6X2P - chains A and C of the 4 polymer chains in the assembly; structure by X-ray diffraction, 2.40 A resolution.

Chain A:
Name: GTP-binding nuclear protein Ran
Organism: Homo sapiens
UniProt: P62826 (RAN_HUMAN); residues 1-216 here = UniProt positions 1-216
Chain sequence (216 residues; each row starts with the number of its first residue):
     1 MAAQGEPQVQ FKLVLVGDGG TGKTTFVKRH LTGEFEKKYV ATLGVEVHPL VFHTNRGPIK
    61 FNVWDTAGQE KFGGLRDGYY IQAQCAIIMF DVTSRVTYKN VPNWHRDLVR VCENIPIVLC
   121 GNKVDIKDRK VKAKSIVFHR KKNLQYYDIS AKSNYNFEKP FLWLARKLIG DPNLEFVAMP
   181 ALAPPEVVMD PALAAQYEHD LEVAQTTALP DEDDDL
Not modelled in the structure: 1-8, 187-189
Ion coordination: Mg2+: Thr24, Thr42 (together with GMP-PNP)
Residues lining bound ligands: GMP-PNP (GNP; phosphoaminophosphonic acid-guanylate ester): Gly17, Asp18, Gly19, Gly20, Thr21, Gly22, Lys23, Thr24, Thr25, Phe35, Glu36, Lys37, Lys38, Tyr39, Val40, Ala41, Thr42, Thr66, Ala67, Gly68, Gln69, Asn122, Lys123, Asp125, Ile126, Ser150, Ala151, Lys152

Chain C:
Name: Exportin-1
Organism: Saccharomyces cerevisiae
UniProt: P30822 (XPO1_YEAST); residue numbers follow UniProt; this construct covers 1-376, 414-1058
Chain sequence (1024 residues; numbered -2 to 1058; 37 numbers in that range are skipped by the numbering (no residue carries them; nothing is unmodelled there); the number before each row is that of its first residue; numbers below 1 keep their minus sign (Gly-2 is residue -2)):
    -2 GGSMEGILDF SNDLDIALLD QVVSTFYQGS GVQQKQAQEI LTKFQDNPDA WQKADQILQF
    58 STNPQSKFIA LSILDKLITR KWKLLPNDHR IGIRNFVVGM IISMCQDDEV FKTQKNLINK
   118 SDLTLVQILK QEWPQNWPEF IPELIGSSSS SVNVCENNMI VLKLLSEEVF DFSAEQMTQA
   178 KALHLKNSMS KEFEQIFKLC FQVLEQGSSS SLIVATLESL LRYLHWIPYR YIYETNILEL
   238 LSTKFMTSPD TRAITLKCLT EVSNLKIPQD NDLIKRQTVL FFQNTLQQIA TSVMPVTADL
   298 KATYANANGN DQSFLQDLAM FLTTYLARNR ALLESDESLR ELLLNAHQYL IQLSKIEERE
   358 LFKTTLDYWH NLVADLFYE
   414 PLKKHIYEEI CSQLRLVIIE NMVRPEEVLV VENDEGEIVR EFVKESDTIQ LYKSEREVLV
   474 YLTHLNVIDT EEIMISKLAR QIDGSEWSWH NINTLSWAIG SISGTMSEDT EKRFVVTVIK
   534 DLLGLCEQKR GKDNKAVVAS DIMYVVGQYP RFLKAHWNFL RTVILKLFEF MHETHEGVQD
   594 MACDTFIKIV QKCKYHFVIQ QPRESEPFIQ TIIRDIQKTT ADLQPQQVHT FYKACGIIIS
   654 EERSVAERNR LLSDLMQLPN MAWDTIVEQS TANPTLLLDS ETVKIIANII KTNVAVCTSM
   714 GADFYPQLGH IYYNMLQLYR AVSSMISAQV AAEGLIATKT PKVRGLRTIK KEILKLVETY
   774 ISKARNLDDV VKVLVEPLLN AVLEDYMNNV PDARDAEVLN CMTTVVEKVG HMIPQGVILI
   834 LQSVFECTLD MINKDFTEYP EHRVEFYKLL KVINEKSFAA FLELPPAAFK LFVDAICWAF
   894 KHNNRDVEVN GLQIALDLVK NIERMGNVPF ANEFHKNYFF IFVSETFFVL TDSDHKSGFS
   954 KQALLLMKLI SLVYDNKISV PLYQEAEVPQ GTSNQVYLSQ YLANMLSNAF PHLTSEQIAS
  1014 FLSALTKQCK DLVVFKGTLR DFLVQIKEVG GDPTDYLFAE DKENA
Not modelled in the structure: -2 to -1, 439-460, 1053-1058
Sequence notes: expression tag (-2 to 0); conflict Gly537 (Asp in P30822), Cys539 (Thr in P30822), Glu540 (Val in P30822), Gln541 (Lys in P30822), Cys1022 (Tyr in P30822)

Chain A / chain C interface:
Contacting residue pairs (53):
  Val45(A) with Gln35(C)
  Val47(A) with Gln31(C)
  Trp64(A) with Phe23(C), hydrophobic; Tyr24(C), hydrophobic; Gln31(C)
  Lys71(A) with Asp947(C), salt bridge
  Gly74(A) with Gln42(C), hydrogen bond (backbone-side chain)
  Leu75(A) with Phe23(C), hydrophobic; Leu38(C); Gln42(C)
  Asp77(A) with Phe65(C); Lys117(C), salt bridge
  Gly78(A) with Tyr24(C), hydrogen bond (backbone-side chain); Phe65(C)
  Tyr79(A) with Phe23(C), hydrophobic; Gln35(C), hydrogen bond; Thr39(C)
  Ile81(A) with Tyr24(C); Gln62(C); Phe65(C), hydrophobic; Asn113(C)
  Gln82(A) with Gln25(C), hydrogen bond
  Lys99(A) with Glu172(C), salt bridge; Arg1033(C)
  Asn103(A) with Phe169(C)
  Arg106(A) with Phe169(C); Gln173(C)
  Arg110(A) with Leu120(C); Leu161(C); Glu164(C), salt bridge; Glu165(C), salt bridge
  Val111(A) with Asn113(C)
  Glu113(A) with Asn116(C), hydrogen bond
  Lys134(A) with Asp364(C), salt bridge; Gln463(C); Ser467(C), hydrogen bond
  His139(A) with Glu357(C), salt bridge
  Arg140(A) with Met317(C); Thr361(C), hydrogen bond; Asp364(C), salt bridge
  Lys141(A) with Lys254(C), hydrogen bond (backbone-side chain); Glu258(C), salt bridge
  Asn143(A) with Lys254(C), hydrogen bond; Ser310(C); Gln313(C), hydrogen bond; Asp314(C), hydrogen bond
  Gln145(A) with Glu355(C), hydrogen bond
  Lys167(A) with Gln309(C)
  Pro172(A) with Ala302(C); Asn303(C)
  Thr206(A) with Ile749(C)
  Ala208(A) with Lys752(C)
  Glu212(A) with Arg757(C)
Other interface residues (no listed pair), chain A (37 interface residues in all): Lys12, Leu43, Gly44, Gln69, Val96, Pro102, Asp128, Lys130, Tyr146
Other interface residues (no listed pair), chain C (48 interface residues in all): Ile66, Ser69, Thr257, Asn261, Ala304, Lys360, Asp899, Ser950

In short:
The interface between chain A and chain C involves 37 residues on one side and 48 on the other, with 12
hydrogen bonds and 9 salt bridges. Polar pairs include Lys71(A)-Asp947(C), Asp77(A)-Lys117(C) and
Lys99(A)-Glu172(C). Bound to chain A: GMP-PNP. Thr24(A) and Thr42(A) coordinate Mg2+.
Chain A is GTP-binding nuclear protein Ran (Homo sapiens) and chain C is Exportin-1 (Saccharomyces
cerevisiae); the structure, Crystal Structure of the Mek1NES peptide bound to CRM1, was determined by X-ray
diffraction (same publication as 6X2M, 6X2O, 6X2R, 6X2S, 6X2U, 6X2V and 3 further entries).
